PDB entry 2YKY | X-ray diffraction, 1.69 A resolution | chain C

[Chain C]
Protein: Beta-transaminase
Organism: Mesorhizobium SP. luk
UniProtKB: A3EYF7 (A3EYF7_9RHIZ); residue numbers follow UniProt; this construct covers 1-445
Sequence (465 residues; row label = number of the first residue in the row; numbers below 1 keep their minus sign (Met-19 is residue -19)):
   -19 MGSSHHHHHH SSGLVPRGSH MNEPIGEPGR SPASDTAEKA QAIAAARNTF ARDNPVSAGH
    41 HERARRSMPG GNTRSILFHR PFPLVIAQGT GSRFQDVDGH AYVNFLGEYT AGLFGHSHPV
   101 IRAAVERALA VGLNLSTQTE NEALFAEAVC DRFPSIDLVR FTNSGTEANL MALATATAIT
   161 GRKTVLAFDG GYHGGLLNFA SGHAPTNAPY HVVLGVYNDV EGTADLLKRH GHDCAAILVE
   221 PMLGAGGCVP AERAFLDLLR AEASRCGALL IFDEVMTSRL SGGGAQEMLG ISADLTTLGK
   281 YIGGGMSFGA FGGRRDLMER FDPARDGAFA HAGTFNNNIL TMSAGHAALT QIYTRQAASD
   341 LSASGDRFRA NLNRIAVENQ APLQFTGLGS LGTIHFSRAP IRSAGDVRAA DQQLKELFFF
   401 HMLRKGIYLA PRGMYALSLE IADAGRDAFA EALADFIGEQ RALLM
Not modelled in the structure: -19 to 13, 445
Sequence notes: expression tag (-19 to 0)
Residues lining bound ligands:
  - benzene (BNZ): Pro221, Ala231, Ala265, Met268, Leu269, Leu368
  - pyridoxal phosphate (PLP): Ser144, Gly145, Thr146, Glu147, Asn149, Tyr172, His173, Gly174, Glu220, Asp253, Val255, Met256, Lys280, Gly313, Thr314, Phe315
  - pyridoxal phosphate / (3S)-3-amino-3-phenylpropanoic acid: Arg54, Ile56, Tyr89, Ser144, Gly145, Thr146, Glu147, Asn149, Tyr172, His173, Gly174, Glu220, Ala225, Asp253, Val255, Met256, Lys280, Ala312, Gly313, Thr314, Phe315, Arg412
  - (3S)-3-amino-3-phenylpropanoic acid (SFE): Arg54, Ile56, Tyr89, Tyr172, Ala225, Met256, Lys280, Ala312, Gly313, Thr314, Arg412
What the authors report for this chain:
  - binding site for (3S)-3-amino-3-phenylpropanoic acid: Arg54, Ile56, Tyr89, Tyr172, Ala225, Met256, Leu269, Ala312, Leu368, Arg412
  - catalytic residues: Lys280
  - contacts within the chain: Ala225-Arg412 (hydrogen bond)
  - specificity-determining residues: Arg54
  - mutagenesis - R412A: decreased catalytic activity on pyruvate
  - mutagenesis - R412A (55-fold): decreased catalytic activity on (S)-beta-Phe
  - mutagenesis - R412A: decreased binding to pyruvate
  - mutagenesis - R412A: unchanged expression

[In short]
Chain C binds pyridoxal phosphate, (3S)-3-amino-3-phenylpropanoic acid, benzene and pyridoxal phosphate /
(3S)-3-amino-3-phenylpropanoic acid. From the paper: the catalytic residue Lys280; R412A reduces catalytic
activity on pyruvate.
Chain C is Beta-transaminase (Mesorhizobium SP. luk); the structure, Structural Determinants of the
Beta-Selectivity of a Bacterial Aminotransferase, was determined by X-ray diffraction together with 4AO4, 2YKU
and 2YKV from the same study.
